PDB entry 8U4X | electron microscopy, 2.81 A resolution | chains A and B

== Chain A (and B) ==
Name: histidine kinase
Source organism: Pseudomonas syringae pv. tomato str. DC3000
Notes: chain B of this document is another copy of the same molecule, construct and numbering; everything in this record applies to it too
UniProtKB: Q885D3 (Q885D3_PSESM); residue numbers follow UniProt; this construct covers 1-745
Chain sequence (746 residues; each row starts with the number of its first residue; numbering starts at 0):
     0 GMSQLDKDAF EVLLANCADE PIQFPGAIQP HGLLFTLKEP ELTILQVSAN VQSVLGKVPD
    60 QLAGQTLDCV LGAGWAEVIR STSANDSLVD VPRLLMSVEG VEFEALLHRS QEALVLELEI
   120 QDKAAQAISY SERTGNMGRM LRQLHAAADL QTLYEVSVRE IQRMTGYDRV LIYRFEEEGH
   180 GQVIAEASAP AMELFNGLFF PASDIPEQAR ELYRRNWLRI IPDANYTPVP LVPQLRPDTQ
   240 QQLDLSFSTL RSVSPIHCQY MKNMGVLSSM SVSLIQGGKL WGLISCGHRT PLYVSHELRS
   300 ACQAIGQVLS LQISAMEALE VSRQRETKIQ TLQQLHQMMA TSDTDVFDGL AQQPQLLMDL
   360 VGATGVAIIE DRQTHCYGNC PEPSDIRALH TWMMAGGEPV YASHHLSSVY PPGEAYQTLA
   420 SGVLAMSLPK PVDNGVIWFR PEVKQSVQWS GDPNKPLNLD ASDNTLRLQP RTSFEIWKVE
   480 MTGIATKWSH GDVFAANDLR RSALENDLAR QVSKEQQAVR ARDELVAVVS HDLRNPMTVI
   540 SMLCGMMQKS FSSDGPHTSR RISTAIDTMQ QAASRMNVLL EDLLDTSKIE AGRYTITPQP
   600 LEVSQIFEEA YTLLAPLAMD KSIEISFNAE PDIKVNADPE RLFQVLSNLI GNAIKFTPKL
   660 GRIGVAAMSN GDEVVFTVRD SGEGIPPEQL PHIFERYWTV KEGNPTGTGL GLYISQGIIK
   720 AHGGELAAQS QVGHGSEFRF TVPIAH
Not modelled in the structure: 0-11, 460-465, 517-745 (chain B: 0-10, 460-465, 517-745)
Construct notes: expression tag (0)
Disulfides: C375-C379
Covalently attached groups: 2(R),3(E)- phytochromobilin (LBV) linked to C16
Small-molecule neighbours: 2(R),3(E)- phytochromobilin (LBV; 3-[2-[(Z)-[3-(2-carboxyethyl)-5-[(Z)-(4-ethenyl-3-methyl-5-oxidanylidene-pyrrol-2-ylidene)methyl]-4-methyl-pyrrol-1-ium -2-ylidene]methyl]-5-[(Z)-[(3E)-3-ethylidene-4-methyl-5-oxidanylidene-pyrrolidin-2-ylidene]methyl]-4-methyl-1H-pyrrol-3- yl]propanoic acid): I21, R168, L170, Y172, F194, F199, S202, D203, I204, P205, Q207, A208, Y212, R218, I220, R250, S251, V252, S253, I255, H256, Y259, M260, M263, S268, M269, S270, L282, S284, L456, L467, P469
Reported in the primary citation:
  - binding site for 2(R),3(E)- phytochromobilin: C16, Y172, F199, D203, R250, H256
  - conformationally variable residues (domain motion, helix shift): V307, T326, I483
  - post-translational modification sites: H530
  - mutagenesis - H530A: abolished catalytic activity

== Interface between chain A and chain B ==
Residue-residue contacts (45; chain A residue first):
  D89(A) with R138(B), salt bridge; Q142(B)
  Y129(A) with G134(B)
  G134(A) with Y129(B)
  M136(A) with M136(B), hydrophobic; L140(B), hydrophobic
  R138(A) with D89(B), salt bridge
  L140(A) with M136(B), hydrophobic; L140(B), hydrophobic; V307(B), hydrophobic
  R141(A) with E296(B), salt bridge; S299(B)
  Q142(A) with D89(B)
  H144(A) with Q306(B), hydrogen bond
  E296(A) with R141(B), salt bridge
  S299(A) with R141(B)
  Q306(A) with H144(B), hydrogen bond
  V307(A) with L140(B), hydrophobic
  L310(A) with Q311(B)
  Q311(A) with L310(B)
  P428(A) with E504(B); L507(B)
  K429(A) with V511(B)
  P430(A) with V511(B); Q515(B)
  V431(A) with V511(B), hydrophobic
  R499(A) with E504(B), salt bridge
  L503(A) with L507(B), hydrophobic
  E504(A) with P428(B); R499(B), salt bridge
  D506(A) with L507(B)
  L507(A) with P428(B); L503(B), hydrophobic; D506(B); L507(B)
  Q510(A) with Q510(B); V511(B)
  V511(A) with K429(B); P430(B); V431(B), hydrophobic; Q510(B)
  K513(A) with E514(B)
  E514(A) with K513(B)
  Q515(A) with P430(B); V431(B)
Interface residues without a listed pair, chain A (35 interface residues in all): G137, A303, A314, L427, A508, S512
Interface residues without a listed pair, chain B (35 interface residues in all): G137, A303, A314, L427, A508, S512

== In short ==
The chain A/chain B interface involves 35 residues from each chain; the contacts include 2 hydrogen bonds and
6 salt bridges. Polar pairs include D89(A)-R138(B), R141(A)-E296(B) and R499(A)-E504(B). The paper reports a
binding site for 2(R),3(E)- phytochromobilin at C16(A), Y172(A) and F199(A) among others; H530A of chain A
abolishes catalytic activity.
Both chains are histidine kinase (Pseudomonas syringae pv. tomato str. DC3000). Entry 8U4X (Cryo-EM structure
of PsBphP in Pr state) was determined by electron microscopy together with 8U62, 8U63, 8U64, 8U65 and 8U8Z
from the same study.
